Entry 2ODI (X-ray diffraction, 1.45 A resolution); this record covers chains D and A of the 3 polymer chains in the assembly.

== Chain D ==
Molecule: 11-nt DNA strand
Sequence (11 nucleotides; each row starts with the number of its first residue; numbers below 1 keep their minus sign (DC-4 is residue -4)):
    -4 CTCCGGGTTGT

== Chain A ==
Molecule: R.BcnI
Source organism: Brevibacillus centrosporus
Reference sequence: Q8RNV8 (Q8RNV8_9BACL); numbering as in UniProt (aligned over 1-238)
Sequence (238 residues; each row starts with the number of its first residue):
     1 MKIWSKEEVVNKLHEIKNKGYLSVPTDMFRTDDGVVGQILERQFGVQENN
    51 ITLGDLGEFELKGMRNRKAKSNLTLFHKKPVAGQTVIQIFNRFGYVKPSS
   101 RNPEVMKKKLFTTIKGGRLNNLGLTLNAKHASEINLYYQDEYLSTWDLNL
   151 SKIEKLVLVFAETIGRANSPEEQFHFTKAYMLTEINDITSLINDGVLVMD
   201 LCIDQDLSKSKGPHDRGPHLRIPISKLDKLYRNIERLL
Differences from the reference sequence: modified residue (1, 28, 64, 106, 181, 199)
Modified residues: Mse1, Mse28, Mse64, Mse106, Mse181, Mse199 (selenomethionine; parent Met)
Bound ions: Ca2+ site 1: Asn49, Asp55 (shared with 2 residues of chain C); Ca2+ site 2: Asp55, Glu60, Leu61 (shared with 1 residue of chain C)
From the paper describing this entry:
  - conformationally variable residues (loop rearrangement): Gln47 to Glu58
  - catalytic residues: Glu41, Asp55, Glu60, Lys62
  - Ca2+ coordination: Asp55, Glu60, Leu61
  - binding site for the 11-nt DNA strand: Asp33, His77, Arg216
  - binding site for the 11-nt DNA strand (chain D): Asp32, His219
  - specificity-determining residues: His77, His219

== Chain D / chain A interface ==
Contacting residue pairs - 40 pairs, chain D then chain A:
  DC-4(D) - Lys70(A)  base contact
  DC-4(D) - Lys115(A)  hydrogen bond to the phosphate
  DC-4(D) - Arg118(A)  hydrogen bond to the phosphate
  DT-3(D) - Thr113(A)  base contact
  DT-3(D) - Arg118(A)  salt bridge to the phosphate
  DT-3(D) - Asn120(A)  phosphate contact
  DT-3(D) - Asn121(A)  hydrogen bond to the phosphate
  DC-2(D) - Tyr95(A)  sugar contact
  DC-2(D) - Lys97(A)  hydrogen bond to the phosphate
  DC-2(D) - Phe111(A)  base contact
  DC-2(D) - Thr113(A)  hydrogen bond to the base
  DC-2(D) - Asn121(A)  hydrogen bond to the phosphate
  DC-2(D) - Asp200(A)  base contact
  DC-1(D) - Tyr95(A)  hydrogen bond to the phosphate
  DC-1(D) - Lys97(A)  salt bridge to the phosphate
  DC-1(D) - Ser100(A)  hydrogen bond to the phosphate
  DC-1(D) - Lys109(A)  salt bridge to the phosphate
  DC-1(D) - Phe111(A)  phosphate contact
  DC-1(D) - Asp200(A)  hydrogen bond to the base
  DC-1(D) - Cys202(A)  hydrogen bond to the base
  DC-1(D) - Arg221(A)  base contact
  DG0(D) - Asp32(A)  hydrogen bond to the base
  DG0(D) - Asp33(A)  base contact
  DG0(D) - Gly34(A)  base contact
  DG0(D) - Ser99(A)  phosphate contact
  DG0(D) - Ser100(A)  hydrogen bond to the phosphate
  DG0(D) - Arg101(A)  salt bridge to the phosphate
  DG0(D) - Lys109(A)  salt bridge to the phosphate
  DG0(D) - Phe111(A)  phosphate contact
  DG0(D) - Asp204(A)  sugar contact
  DG0(D) - Arg216(A)  base contact
  DG0(D) - His219(A)  hydrogen bond to the base
  DG1(D) - Arg30(A)  phosphate contact
  DG1(D) - Thr31(A)  sugar contact
  DG1(D) - Asp32(A)  sugar contact
  DG1(D) - Arg101(A)  sugar contact
  DG1(D) - His214(A)  base contact
  DG1(D) - Arg216(A)  salt bridge to the phosphate
  DG2(D) - Arg30(A)  phosphate contact
  DG2(D) - His214(A)  hydrogen bond to the base
Other interface residues (no listed pair), chain D (8 interface residues in all): DG5
Other interface residues (no listed pair), chain A (28 interface residues in all): Ile51, Thr112, Asp215

== In short ==
8 residues of chain D and 28 residues of chain A are in contact; the contacts include 14 hydrogen bonds and 6
salt bridges. Polar pairs include DC-2(D)-Thr113(A), DC-1(D)-Asp200(A) and DC-1(D)-Cys202(A). The paper
reports catalytic residues Glu41(A), Asp55(A) and Glu60(A) among others; a binding site for the 11-nt DNA
strand at Asp33(A), His77(A) and Arg216(A).
Chain D is an 11-nt DNA strand and chain A is R.BcnI (Brevibacillus centrosporus); the structure, Restriction
Endonuclease BCNI-Cognate DNA Substrate Complex, was determined by X-ray diffraction, deposited together with
2Q10 and 2ODH.
